Entry 9QB2 (electron microscopy, 3.00 A resolution); this record covers chains I and J of the 11 polymer chains in the assembly.

Chain I:
Protein: H/ACA ribonucleoprotein complex subunit 2
From: Homo sapiens
UniProt: Q9NX24 (NHP2_HUMAN); numbering as in UniProt (aligned over 1-153)
Amino-acid sequence (153 residues; row label = number of the first residue in the row):
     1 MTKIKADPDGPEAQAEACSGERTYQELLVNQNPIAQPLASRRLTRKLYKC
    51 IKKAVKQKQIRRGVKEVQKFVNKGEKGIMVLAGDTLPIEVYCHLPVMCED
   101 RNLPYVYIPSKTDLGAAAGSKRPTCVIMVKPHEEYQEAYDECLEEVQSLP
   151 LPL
Disordered / not traced: 1-22, 153
From the paper describing this entry:
  - higher-order assembly contacts with a neighbouring hTR, Human telomerase RNA: K65, K69
  - mutagenesis - K121A/R122A, K121D/R122D: decreased binding to incorporation into telomerase
  - binding site for hTR, Human telomerase RNA: R62, K121, R122
  - binding site for hTR, Human telomerase RNA: K65, K69, R122

Chain J:
Protein: H/ACA ribonucleoprotein complex subunit 3
From: Homo sapiens
UniProt: Q9NPE3 (NOP10_HUMAN); numbering as in UniProt (aligned over 1-64)
Amino-acid sequence (64 residues; each row starts with the number of its first residue):
     1 MFLQYYLNEQGDRVYTLKKFDPMGQQTCSAHPARFSPDDKYSRHRITIKK
    51 RFKVLMTQQPRPVL
From the paper describing this entry:
  - higher-order assembly contacts with a neighbouring hTR, Human telomerase RNA: R34
  - binding site for hTR, Human telomerase RNA: R34

Chain I / chain J interface:
Contacting residue pairs (31; chain I residue first):
  V29(I) with Q25(J)
  N30(I) with Q25(J); Q26(J), hydrogen bond (side chain-backbone)
  P33(I) with F52(J); V54(J), hydrophobic
  I34(I) with I48(J), hydrophobic; F52(J), hydrophobic
  Q36(I) with F52(J)
  Q68(I) with Y41(J)
  N72(I) with Y41(J), hydrogen bond
  D84(I) with Q26(J), hydrogen bond
  L86(I) with C28(J), hydrophobic
  E89(I) with A33(J); K49(J), salt bridge
  V90(I) with A33(J), hydrophobic
  C92(I) with R45(J); I48(J)
  H93(I) with Y41(J); H44(J)
  V96(I) with R43(J); H44(J); T47(J); I48(J), hydrophobic
  M97(I) with Y41(J), hydrophobic; H44(J)
  E99(I) with R51(J), salt bridge
  D100(I) with R43(J), salt bridge; H44(J)
  Y105(I) with R51(J)
  K111(I) with Q26(J)
  P152(I) with F52(J), hydrophobic
Interface residues without a listed pair, chain I (23 interface residues in all): P87, I88, P95

Summary:
The interface between chain I and chain J involves 23 residues on one side and 14 on the other, with 3
hydrogen bonds and 3 salt bridges. Among the polar pairs are E89(I)-K49(J), E99(I)-R51(J) and D100(I)-R43(J).
The paper reports a binding site for hTR, Human telomerase RNA at R62(I), K121(I) and R34(J) among others;
K121A/R122A and K121D/R122D of chain I reduce binding to incorporation into telomerase.
Here chain I is H/ACA ribonucleoprotein complex subunit 2 and chain J is H/ACA ribonucleoprotein complex
subunit 3, both from Homo sapiens. Entry 9QB2 (H/ACA RNP protomer of human telomerase dimer) was determined by
electron microscopy together with 9QAX, 9QAY, 9QAZ and 9QB3 from the same study.
